PDB entry 4XPM | X-ray diffraction, 2.40 A resolution | chains A and B of the 3 polymer chains in the assembly

# Chain A
Molecule: Protein MEH1
Source organism: Saccharomyces cerevisiae (strain ATCC 204508 / S288c)
Reference sequence: Q02205 (MEH1_YEAST); residue numbers follow UniProt; this construct covers 146-184
Chain sequence (39 residues; each row starts with the number of its first residue):
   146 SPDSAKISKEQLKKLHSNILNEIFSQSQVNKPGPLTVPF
Swiss-Prot annotation at these positions:
  - modified residue (Phosphoserine): S146, S149

# Chain B
Molecule: Uncharacterized protein YCR075W-A
Source organism: Saccharomyces cerevisiae (strain ATCC 204508 / S288c)
Reference sequence: Q3E830 (YC075_YEAST); residue numbers follow UniProt; this construct covers 1-75
Chain sequence (76 residues; numbered 0 to 75; the number before each row is that of its first residue; numbering starts at 0):
     0 SMEAEKQSDIKGTIAFDTHGNVIESTGVGSQRIEDIGDLSKVTLDAEGFA
    50 QVQGDSLLVHLYKRNDITLAVYTSAQ
Not modelled in the structure: 0-7, 75
Differences from the reference sequence: expression tag (0)
From the paper describing this entry:
  - mutagenesis - D16A/H18A/N20A: unchanged binding to Protein SLM4

# Interface between chain A and chain B
Residue-residue contacts (25; chain A residue first):
  S146(A) - D44(B)
  S146(A) - F48(B)
  S146(A) - A49(B)
  P147(A) - Q50(B)  hydrogen bond (backbone-side chain)
  S149(A) - Q50(B)
  S149(A) - H59(B)
  K151(A) - T72(B)
  K151(A) - S73(B)
  I152(A) - H59(B)
  K154(A) - F48(B)
  L157(A) - F48(B)  hydrophobic
  L157(A) - H59(B)
  L157(A) - L60(B)
  L157(A) - Y61(B)  hydrophobic
  L157(A) - L68(B)
  L157(A) - V70(B)  hydrophobic
  K158(A) - Y61(B)
  L160(A) - L68(B)  hydrophobic
  H161(A) - Y61(B)
  H161(A) - R63(B)  hydrogen bond (side chain-backbone)
  H161(A) - I66(B)  hydrogen bond (side chain-backbone)
  H161(A) - L68(B)
  I164(A) - L68(B)  hydrophobic
  L165(A) - I66(B)  hydrophobic
  I168(A) - I22(B)  hydrophobic
Interface residues without a listed pair, chain A (15 interface residues in all): D148, F169
Interface residues without a listed pair, chain B (18 interface residues in all): I9, E23, K62, N64
Interface features reported in the paper:
  - specific contacts: P147(A)-Q50(B) (hydrogen bond), H161(A)-R63(B) (hydrogen bond), H161(A)-I66(B) (hydrogen bond)
  - interface residues, chain A: I152(A), L157(A), L160(A), H161(A), I164(A), L165(A), I168(A)
  - interface residues, chain B: I22(B), F48(B), H59(B), Y61(B), I66(B), L68(B), V70(B)
  - hot spots on chain B (mutagenesis) - I66D, L68D: abolished binding to Protein MEH1 (chain A)

# Summary
Chain A and chain B form an interface of 15 and 18 residues respectively, with 3 hydrogen bonds. Polar pairs
include P147(A)-Q50(B), H161(A)-R63(B) and H161(A)-I66(B). The paper describes hydrogen bonds between P147(A)
and Q50(B), H161(A) and R63(B) and H161(A) and I66(B). From the paper: I66D and L68D of chain B abolish
binding to Protein MEH1 (chain A); interface residues I152(A), L157(A) and I22(B) among others.
Chain A is Protein MEH1 and chain B is Uncharacterized protein YCR075W-A, both from Saccharomyces cerevisiae
(strain ATCC 204508 / S288c); the structure, Crystal structure of EGO-TC, was determined by X-ray diffraction.
